7WE9 - chains F and K of the 9 polymer chains in the assembly; structure by electron microscopy, 3.60 A resolution.

[Chain F]
Name: Spike glycoprotein
Organism: Severe acute respiratory syndrome coronavirus 2
Reference sequence: P0DTC2 (SPIKE_SARS2); aligned to UniProt positions 1-1270 over residues 1-1270 (the alignment contains insertions or deletions, so no single offset holds)
Chain sequence (1270 residues; row label = number of the first residue in the row):
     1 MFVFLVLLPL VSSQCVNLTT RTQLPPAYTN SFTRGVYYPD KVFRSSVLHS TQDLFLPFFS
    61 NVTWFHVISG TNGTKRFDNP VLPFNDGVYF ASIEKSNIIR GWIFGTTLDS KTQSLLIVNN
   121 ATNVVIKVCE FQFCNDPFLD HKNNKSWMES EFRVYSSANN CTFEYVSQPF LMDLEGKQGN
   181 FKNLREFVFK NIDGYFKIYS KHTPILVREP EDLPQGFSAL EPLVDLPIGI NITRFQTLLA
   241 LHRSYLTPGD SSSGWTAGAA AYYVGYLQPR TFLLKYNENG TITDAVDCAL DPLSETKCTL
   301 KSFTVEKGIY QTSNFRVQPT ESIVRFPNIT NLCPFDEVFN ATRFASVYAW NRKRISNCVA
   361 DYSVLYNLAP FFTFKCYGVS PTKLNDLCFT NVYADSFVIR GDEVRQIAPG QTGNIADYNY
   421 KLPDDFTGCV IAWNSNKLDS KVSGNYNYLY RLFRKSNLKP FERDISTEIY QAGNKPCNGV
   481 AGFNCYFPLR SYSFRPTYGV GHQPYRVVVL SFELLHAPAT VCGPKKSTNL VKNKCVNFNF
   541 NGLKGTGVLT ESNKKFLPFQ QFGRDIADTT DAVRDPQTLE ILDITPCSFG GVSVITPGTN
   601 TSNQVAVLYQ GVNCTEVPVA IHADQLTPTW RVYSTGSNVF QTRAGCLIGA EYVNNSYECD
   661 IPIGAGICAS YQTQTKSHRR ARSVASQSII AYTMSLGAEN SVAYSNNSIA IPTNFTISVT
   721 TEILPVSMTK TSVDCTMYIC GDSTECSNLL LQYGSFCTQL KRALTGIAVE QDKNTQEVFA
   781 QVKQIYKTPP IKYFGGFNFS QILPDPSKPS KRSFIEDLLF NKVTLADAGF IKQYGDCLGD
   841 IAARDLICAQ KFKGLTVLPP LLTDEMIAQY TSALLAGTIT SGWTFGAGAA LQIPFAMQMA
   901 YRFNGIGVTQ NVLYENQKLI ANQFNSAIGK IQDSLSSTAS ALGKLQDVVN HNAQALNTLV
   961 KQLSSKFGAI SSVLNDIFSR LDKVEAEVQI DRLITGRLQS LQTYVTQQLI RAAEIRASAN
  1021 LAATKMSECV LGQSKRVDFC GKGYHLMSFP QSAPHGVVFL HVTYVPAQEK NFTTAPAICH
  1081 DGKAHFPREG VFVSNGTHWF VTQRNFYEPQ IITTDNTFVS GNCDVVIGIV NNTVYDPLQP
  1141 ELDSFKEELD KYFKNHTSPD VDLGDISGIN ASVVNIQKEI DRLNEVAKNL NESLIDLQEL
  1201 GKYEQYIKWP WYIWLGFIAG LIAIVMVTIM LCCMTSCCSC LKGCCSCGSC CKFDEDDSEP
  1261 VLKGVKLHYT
Not modelled in the structure: 1-13, 69-74, 241-250, 674-685, 826-845, 1160-1270
Differences from the reference sequence: variant Val67 (Ala in P0DTC2), Ile93 (Thr95 in P0DTC2), Asp140 (Gly142 in P0DTC2), Asp336 (Gly339 in P0DTC2), Leu368 (Ser371 in P0DTC2), Pro370 (Ser373 in P0DTC2), Phe372 (Ser375 in P0DTC2), Asn414 (Lys417 in P0DTC2), Lys437 (Asn440 in P0DTC2), Ser443 (Gly446 in P0DTC2), Asn474 (Ser477 in P0DTC2), Lys475 (Thr478 in P0DTC2), Ala481 (Glu484 in P0DTC2), Arg490 (Gln493 in P0DTC2), Ser493 (Gly496 in P0DTC2), Arg495 (Gln498 in P0DTC2), Tyr498 (Asn501 in P0DTC2), His502 (Tyr505 in P0DTC2), Lys544 (Thr547 in P0DTC2), Gly611 (Asp614 in P0DTC2), Tyr652 (His655 in P0DTC2), Lys676 (Asn679 in P0DTC2), His678 (Pro681 in P0DTC2), Lys761 (Asn764 in P0DTC2), Tyr793 (Asp796 in P0DTC2), Lys853 (Asn856 in P0DTC2), His951 (Gln954 in P0DTC2), Lys966 (Asn969 in P0DTC2), Phe978 (Leu981 in P0DTC2); insertion (209-211)
Disulfide bonds: Cys15-Cys134, Cys129-Cys161, Cys288-Cys298, Cys333-Cys358, Cys376-Cys429, Cys388-Cys522, Cys477-Cys485, Cys614-Cys646, Cys659-Cys668, Cys735-Cys757, Cys740-Cys746, Cys1029-Cys1040, Cys1079-Cys1123
Glycans and other covalent adducts: N-acetylglucosamine (NAG) linked to Asn17, Asn61, Asn123, Asn143, Asn231, Asn600, Asn613, Asn654, Asn706, Asn714, Asn798, Asn1095, Asn1131, Asn1155

[Chain K]
Name: The light chain of Fab XGv289
Organism: Homo sapiens
Notes: antibody fragment or engineered binder
Chain sequence (111 residues; row label = number of the first residue in the row):
     2 SVLTQPPSAS GTPGQRVTIP CSGSSSNIGN NYVYWYQQLP GTAPKLLVYG NNQRPSGVPD
    62 RFSVSKSGTS ASLAISGLRS EDEADYYCAA WDDGLSGSGW VFGGGTKLTV L
Disulfide bonds: Cys22-Cys89

[How chain F and chain K interact]
Contacting residue pairs (5):
  Phe372(F) - Asn31(K)
  Lys437(F) - Asn32(K)  hydrogen bond
  Gly499(F) - Ser99(K)
  Val500(F) - Asp94(K)
  Val500(F) - Ser99(K)
Also at the interface, not in a pair above, chain F (5 interface residues in all): Asn436
Also at the interface, not in a pair above, chain K (5 interface residues in all): Trp92

[Summary]
Chain F and chain K each contribute 5 residues to their interface, with 1 hydrogen bond. The hydrogen-bonded
pair is Lys437(F)-Asn32(K). N-acetylglucosamine is covalently linked to Asn17(F), Asn61(F), Asn123(F),
Asn143(F), Asn231(F) and Asn600(F) and 8 more.
Chain F is Spike glycoprotein (Severe acute respiratory syndrome coronavirus 2) and chain K is the light chain
of Fab XGv289 (Homo sapiens); the structure, SARS-CoV-2 Omicron variant spike protein in complex with Fab
XGv289, was determined by electron microscopy (same publication as 7WE7, 7WE8, 7WEA, 7WEB, 7WEC, 7WED and 3
further entries).
